Entry 9KYL (X-ray diffraction, 2.15 A resolution); this record covers chains A and B of the 4 polymer chains in the assembly.

[Chain A (and B)]
Molecule: Activating signal cointegrator 1
Source organism: Homo sapiens
Notes: chain B of this document is another copy of the same molecule, construct and numbering; everything in this record applies to it too
Reference sequence: Q15650 (TRIP4_HUMAN); residue numbers follow UniProt; this construct covers 410-581
Amino-acid sequence (172 residues; numbered 410 to 581; the number before each row is that of its first residue):
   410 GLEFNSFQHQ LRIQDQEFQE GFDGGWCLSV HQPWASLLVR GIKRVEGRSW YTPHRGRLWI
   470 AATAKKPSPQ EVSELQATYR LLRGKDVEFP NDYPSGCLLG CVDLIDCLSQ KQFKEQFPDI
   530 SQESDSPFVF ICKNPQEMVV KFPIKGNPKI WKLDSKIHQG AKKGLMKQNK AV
Not modelled in the structure: 410-433, 572-581 (chain B: 410-432, 575-581)

[Interface between chain A and chain B]
Residue-residue contacts (7):
  Phe-551(A) with Asp-563(B)
  Lys-554(A) with Asn-556(B)
  Asn-556(A) with Lys-554(B)
  Lys-561(A) with Lys-554(B)
  Asp-563(A) with Ile-566(B)
  Lys-565(A) with Lys-565(B)
  Ile-566(A) with Asp-563(B)
Also at the interface, not in a pair above, chain A (8 interface residues in all): Gly-555
Also at the interface, not in a pair above, chain B (6 interface residues in all): Gly-555

[In short]
8 residues of chain A face 6 of chain B across their interface.
Both chains are Activating signal cointegrator 1 (Homo sapiens). Entry 9KYL (Crystal structure of human TRIP4
in complex with 11bp dsDNA) was determined by X-ray diffraction.
